PDB entry 4JTX | X-ray diffraction, 3.00 A resolution | chains B and E of the 6 polymer chains in the assembly

# Chain B
Name: Hemagglutinin
Organism: Influenza A virus
Reference sequence: C3W5S1 (C3W5S1_I09A0); residues 1-166 here correspond to UniProt positions 345-510 (UniProt number = residue number + 344)
Amino-acid sequence (166 residues; row label = number of the first residue in the row):
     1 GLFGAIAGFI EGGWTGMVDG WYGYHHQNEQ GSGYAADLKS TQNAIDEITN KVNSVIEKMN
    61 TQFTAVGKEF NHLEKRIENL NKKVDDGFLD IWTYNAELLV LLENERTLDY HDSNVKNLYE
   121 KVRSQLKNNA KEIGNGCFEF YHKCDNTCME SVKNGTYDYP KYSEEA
Unresolved in the structure: 163-166
Cystine bridges: Cys144-Cys148

# Chain E
Name: Hemagglutinin
Organism: Influenza A virus
Reference sequence: C3W5S1 (C3W5S1_I09A0); residues 7-328 here correspond to UniProt positions 18-339 (UniProt number = residue number + 11)
Amino-acid sequence (323 residues; row label = number of the first residue in the row):
     6 RDTLCIGYHA NNSTDTVDTV LEKNVTVTHS VNLLEDKHNG KLCKLRGVAP LHLGKCNIAG
    66 WILGNPECES LSTASSWSYI VETPSSDNGT CYPGDFIDYE ELREQLSSVS SFERFEIFPK
   126 TSSWPNHDSN KGVTAACPHA GAKSFYKNLI WLVKKGNSYP KLSKSYINDK GKEVLVLWGI
   186 HHPSTSADQQ SLYQNADTYV FVGSSRYSKK FKPEIAIRPK VREQEGRMNY YWTLVEPGDK
   246 ITFEATGNLV VPRYAFAMER NAGSGIIISD TPVHDCNTTC QTPKGAINTS LPFQNIHPIT
   306 IGKCPKYVKS TKLRLATGLR NIP
Unresolved in the structure: 6, 328
Cystine bridges: Cys48-Cys281, Cys61-Cys73, Cys96-Cys142, Cys285-Cys309
Covalent attachments: N-acetylglucosamine (NAG) linked to Asn29
Construct notes: expression tag (6); engineered mutation Glu228 (Asp239 in C3W5S1)

# Chain B / chain E interface
Residue-residue contacts (18):
  Glu47(B) - Val25(E)
  Glu47(B) - Leu26(E)
  Glu47(B) - Glu27(E)
  Asn50(B) - Thr24(E)  hydrogen bond (side chain-backbone)
  Asn50(B) - Val25(E)  hydrogen bond (side chain-backbone)
  Asn50(B) - Leu26(E)  hydrogen bond (side chain-backbone)
  Asn50(B) - Glu27(E)
  Asn50(B) - Lys28(E)
  Lys51(B) - Val25(E)  hydrogen bond (backbone-backbone)
  Lys51(B) - Leu26(E)
  Ser54(B) - Thr24(E)
  Ser54(B) - Val25(E)
  Glu57(B) - Lys28(E)  salt bridge
  Asn60(B) - Lys314(E)  hydrogen bond (backbone-side chain)
  Thr61(B) - Lys314(E)
  Gln62(B) - Lys314(E)  hydrogen bond
  Glu103(B) - Val25(E)
  Tyr110(B) - Leu26(E)  hydrophobic
Also at the interface, not in a pair above, chain B (12 interface residues in all): Asp46, Ile48

# Summary
12 residues of chain B face 6 of chain E across their interface; the contacts include 6 hydrogen bonds and 1
salt bridge. Polar contacts include Glu57(B)-Lys28(E), Asn50(B)-Thr24(E) and Asn50(B)-Val25(E). Covalently
linked N-acetylglucosamine: at Asn29(E).
Chain B is Hemagglutinin and chain E is Hemagglutinin, both from Influenza A virus; the structure, Crystal
structure of 2009 pandemic influenza virus hemagglutinin mutant D225E, was determined by X-ray diffraction
together with 4JTV, 4JU0, 4JUG, 4JUH and 4JUJ from the same study.
